PDB entry 7ZCY | X-ray diffraction, 1.54 A resolution | chains A and B of the 3 polymer chains in the assembly

== Chain A ==
Protein: Urease subunit gamma
Source organism: Sporosarcina pasteurii
Notes: EC 3.5.1.5
Reference sequence: P41022 (URE3_SPOPA); numbering as in UniProt (aligned over 1-100)
Sequence (100 residues; numbered 1 to 100; the number before each row is that of its first residue):
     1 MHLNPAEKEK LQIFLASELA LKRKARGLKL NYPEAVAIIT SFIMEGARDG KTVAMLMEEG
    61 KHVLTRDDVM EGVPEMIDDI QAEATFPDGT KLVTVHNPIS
Sequence notes: variant Ala20 (Leu in P41022), Lys22 (Arg in P41022)
Modified positions: Met1 (N-carboxymethionine; CXM)

== Chain B ==
Protein: Urease subunit beta
Source organism: Sporosarcina pasteurii
Notes: EC 3.5.1.5
Reference sequence: P41021 (URE2_SPOPA); residue numbers follow UniProt; this construct covers 5-126
Sequence (122 residues; row label = number of the first residue in the row):
     5 NYIVPGEYRV AEGEIEINAG REKTTIRVSN TGDRPIQVGS HIHFVEVNKE LLFDRAEGIG
    65 RRLNIPSGTA ARFEPGEEME VELTELGGNR EVFGISDLTN GSVDNKELIL QRAKELGYKG
   125 VE

== Chain A / chain B interface ==
Pairs across the interface - 11 pairs, chain A then chain B:
  Arg66(A) - Tyr6(B)  hydrogen bond
  Glu71(A) - Asn5(B)
  Glu71(A) - Tyr6(B)
  Glu71(A) - Ile7(B)  hydrogen bond (side chain-backbone)
  Gly72(A) - Tyr6(B)  hydrogen bond (backbone-side chain)
  Gly72(A) - Ile7(B)
  Gly72(A) - Pro9(B)
  Pro74(A) - Tyr6(B)
  Glu75(A) - Tyr6(B)  hydrogen bond
  Glu75(A) - Val8(B)
  Met76(A) - Pro9(B)  hydrophobic

== Summary ==
6 residues of chain A face 5 of chain B across their interface, with 4 hydrogen bonds. Among the polar pairs
are Arg66(A)-Tyr6(B), Glu71(A)-Ile7(B) and Gly72(A)-Tyr6(B).
Here chain A is Urease subunit gamma and chain B is Urease subunit beta, both from Sporosarcina pasteurii.
Entry 7ZCY (Sporosarcina pasteurii urease (SPU) co-crystallized in the presence of an Ebselen-derivative and
bound to Se atoms) was determined by X-ray diffraction.
